PDB entry 1U91 | X-ray diffraction, 2.24 A resolution | chains A and B of the 3 polymer chains in the assembly

Chain A:
Protein: Antibody 2F5 (light chain)
From: Homo sapiens
Notes: antibody fragment or engineered binder
Amino-acid sequence (214 residues; each row starts with the number of its first residue):
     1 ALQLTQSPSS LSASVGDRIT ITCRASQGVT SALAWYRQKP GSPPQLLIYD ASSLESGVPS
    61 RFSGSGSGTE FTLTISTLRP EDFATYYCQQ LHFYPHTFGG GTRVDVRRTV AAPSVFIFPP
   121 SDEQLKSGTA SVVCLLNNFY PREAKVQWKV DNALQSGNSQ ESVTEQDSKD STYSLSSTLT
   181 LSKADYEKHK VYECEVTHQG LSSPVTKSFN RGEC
Cystine bridges: Cys23-Cys88, Cys134-Cys194

Chain B:
Protein: Antibody 2F5 (heavy chain)
From: Homo sapiens
Notes: antibody fragment or engineered binder
Amino-acid sequence (235 residues; row label = number of the first residue in the row; a row labelled like 35A-35B holds insertion residues (35A, then the next letters in order)):
     1 RITLKESGPP LVKPTQTLTL TCSFSGFSLS DFGVG
35A-35B VG
    36 WIRQPPGKAL EWLAIIYSDD DKRYSPSLNT RLTITKDTSK NQVVLVM
82A-82C TRV
    83 SPVDTATYFC AHRRGPTT
100A-100N LFGVPIARGPVNAM
   101 DVWGQGITVT ISSTSTKGPS VFPLAPSSKS TAGAAAALGC LVKDYFPEPV TVSWNSGALT
   161 SGVHTFPAVL QSSGLYSLSS VVTVPSSSLG TQTYTCNVNH KPSNTKVDKR VEPKSC
Unresolved in the structure: 127-132, 190-191
Cystine bridges: Cys22-Cys92, Cys140-Cys196

Interface between chain A and chain B:
Contacting residue pairs - 82 pairs, chain A then chain B:
  Ala32(A) with Asn100L(B)
  Leu33(A) with Asn100L(B)
  Ala34(A) with Asn100L(B); Ala100M(B), hydrophobic
  Tyr36(A) with Ala100M(B); Met100N(B), hydrogen bond (side chain-backbone); Trp103(B)
  Gln38(A) with Gln39(B), hydrogen bond; Phe91(B)
  Pro43(A) with Phe91(B), hydrophobic; Trp103(B), hydrophobic; Gly104(B)
  Pro44(A) with Leu45(B), hydrophobic; Trp103(B)
  Leu46(A) with Ala100M(B), hydrophobic; Asp101(B)
  Tyr49(A) with Arg96(B); Gly100I(B); Pro100J(B), hydrophobic; Asn100L(B); Ala100M(B), hydrophobic
  Asp50(A) with Gly100I(B); Asn100L(B), hydrogen bond
  Glu55(A) with Arg96(B), salt bridge; Asp101(B)
  Tyr87(A) with Gln39(B), hydrogen bond; Lys43(B); Ala44(B); Leu45(B), hydrophobic
  Gln89(A) with Trp47(B); Met100N(B)
  Leu91(A) with Arg95(B); Val100K(B); Asn100L(B); Ala100M(B)
  Tyr94(A) with Trp47(B), hydrophobic; Tyr52(B), hydrogen bond; Arg58(B)
  Pro95(A) with Trp47(B), hydrophobic; Pro61(B)
  His96(A) with Trp47(B); Arg95(B)
  Phe98(A) with Ile37(B), hydrophobic; Leu45(B); Trp47(B); Trp103(B), hydrophobic
  Gly100(A) with Ala44(B)
  Phe116(A) with Ala135(B); Ala137(B), hydrophobic
  Phe118(A) with Leu124(B); Ala125(B); Pro126(B); Ala137(B)
  Ser121(A) with Phe122(B); Pro123(B)
  Glu123(A) with Val121(B); Phe122(B); Lys209(B), salt bridge
  Gln124(A) with Phe122(B); Lys143(B)
  Ser131(A) with Leu141(B); Lys143(B)
  Val133(A) with Leu124(B), hydrophobic
  Leu135(A) with Ala137(B), hydrophobic; Phe166(B), hydrophobic; Val181(B), hydrophobic
  Asn137(A) with His164(B), hydrogen bond; Thr183(B)
  Asn138(A) with His164(B)
  Gln160(A) with Val169(B); Leu170(B), hydrogen bond (side chain-backbone); Gln171(B)
  Glu161(A) with Val169(B)
  Ser162(A) with Phe166(B); Pro167(B), hydrogen bond (side chain-backbone)
  Val163(A) with Pro167(B)
  Thr164(A) with Phe166(B)
  Ser174(A) with His164(B), hydrogen bond; Phe166(B)
  Leu175(A) with Phe166(B)
  Ser176(A) with Phe166(B); Ser179(B), hydrogen bond
Other interface residues (no listed pair), chain A (43 interface residues in all): Ser31, Gly99, Pro119, Thr129, Asp167, Thr180
Other interface residues (no listed pair), chain B (49 interface residues in all): Glu46, Ile50, Asp56, Ser60, Gln105, Ala136, Leu138, Thr165

Overview:
43 residues of chain A face 49 of chain B across their interface, with 10 hydrogen bonds and 2 salt bridges.
Polar pairs include Glu55(A)-Arg96(B), Glu123(A)-Lys209(B) and Tyr36(A)-Met100N(B).
Chain A is Antibody 2F5 (light chain) and chain B is Antibody 2F5 (heavy chain), both from Homo sapiens; the
structure, Crystal structure of the HIV-1 Cross Neutralizing Monoclonal Antibody 2F5 in complex with gp41
Peptide Analog ..., was determined by X-ray diffraction (same publication as 1U8H, 1U8I, 1U8J, 1U8L, 1U8M,
1U8N and 14 further entries).
